1HWT - chains B and D of the 4 polymer chains in the assembly; structure by X-ray diffraction, 2.50 A resolution.

Chain B:
Molecule: 20-nt DNA strand
Notes: fragment: upstream activation sequence
Sequence (20 nucleotides; row label = number of the first residue in the row):
     1 GCTAATAGCG ATAATAGCGC

Chain D:
Name: Protein (heme activator protein)
From: Saccharomyces cerevisiae
Notes: fragment: dna binding domain
UniProt: P12351 (CYP1_YEAST); residue numbers follow UniProt; this construct covers 55-135
Sequence (81 residues; each row starts with the number of its first residue):
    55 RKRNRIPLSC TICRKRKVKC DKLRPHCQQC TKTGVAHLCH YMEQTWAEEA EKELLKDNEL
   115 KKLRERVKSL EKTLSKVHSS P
Disordered / not traced: 129-135
Ion coordination: Zn2+ site 1: Cys64, Cys67, Cys74, Cys81; Zn2+ site 2: Cys64, Cys81, Cys84, Cys93; Zn2+ site 3: His80, His91 (shared with 2 residues of chain H)

How chain B and chain D interact:
Pairs across the interface (22):
  DA11(B) with Arg57(D), base contact
  DT12(B) with Arg57(D), hydrogen bond to the base
  DA13(B) with Arg55(D), sugar contact; Lys56(D), phosphate contact; Arg57(D), hydrogen bond to the sugar; Arg59(D), base contact
  DA14(B) with Lys56(D), phosphate contact; Arg57(D), hydrogen bond to the phosphate; Arg59(D), hydrogen bond to the base
  DT15(B) with Arg59(D), hydrogen bond to the sugar; Pro61(D), phosphate contact
  DA16(B) with Pro61(D), phosphate contact; Leu62(D), phosphate contact; Ser63(D), hydrogen bond to the phosphate; Arg68(D), phosphate contact
  DG17(B) with Ser63(D), phosphate contact; Lys71(D), hydrogen bond to the base; Val72(D), sugar contact; Lys73(D), salt bridge to the phosphate; Cys74(D), hydrogen bond to the phosphate
  DC18(B) with Lys71(D), hydrogen bond to the base; Lys73(D), salt bridge to the phosphate

In short:
Chain B and chain D form an interface of 8 and 12 residues respectively; the contacts include 9 hydrogen bonds
and 2 salt bridges. Among the polar pairs are DT12(B)-Arg57(D), DA14(B)-Arg59(D) and DG17(B)-Lys71(D).
Cys64(D), Cys67(D), Cys74(D) and Cys81(D) coordinate Zn2+ site 1.
Chain B is a 20-nt DNA strand and chain D is Protein (heme activator protein) (Saccharomyces cerevisiae); the
structure, Structure of a HAP1/DNA complex reveals dramatically asymmetric DNA binding by a homodimeric
protein, was determined by X-ray diffraction.
